PDB entry 1SJY | X-ray diffraction, 1.39 A resolution | chain A

[Chain A]
Name: MutT/nudix family protein
Source organism: Deinococcus radiodurans
Notes: EC 3.6.1.-
Reference sequence: Q9RVK2 (Q9RVK2_DEIRA); residues 1-159 here = UniProt positions 1-159
Sequence (159 residues; row label = number of the first residue in the row):
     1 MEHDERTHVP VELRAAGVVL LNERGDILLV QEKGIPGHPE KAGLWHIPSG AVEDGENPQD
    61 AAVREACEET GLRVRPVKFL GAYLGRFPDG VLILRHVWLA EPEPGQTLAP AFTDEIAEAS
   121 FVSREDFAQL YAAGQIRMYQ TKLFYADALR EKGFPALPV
Disordered / not traced: 1, 36-39
UniProt features mapped onto this chain:
  - motif: Gly50 to Gly71 (Nudix box)
  - binding site (ATP): Met1 to Arg6, Gly50, Ala51, Phe87 to Asp89
  - binding site (Mg(2+)): Met1, Arg14, Ser49, Glu53, Glu65, Arg95
What the authors report for this chain:
  - contacts within the chain: Arg14-His96, Glu53-Glu56 (backbone contact), Glu56-Arg64 (salt bridge), Ala82-His96, Thr70-Ala109, Glu69-Ala111, Thr113-Ile116, Arg124-Glu125, Trp45-Gln135, Trp45-Arg137, Glu32-Arg137 (salt bridge)
  - self-association interface (contacts with another copy of this molecule); pairs are residue here / residue on that copy: Glu2-Arg95, Glu5-Phe87, Glu5-Pro88, Arg6-Arg86, Arg6-Phe87, Thr7-Arg86, Thr7-Gly85, Thr7-Phe87, His8-Leu84, Val9-Leu84, Arg14-Ala82, Glu32-His3, Gly34-His3, Asn57-Phe79, Asn57-Lys78, Gln59-Phe79, Gln59-Val77, Asp60-Lys78, Phe79-Trp98, Leu80-Asn57
  - conformationally variable residues (order/disorder transition): Pro36 to Pro39

[In short]
Curated annotation (UniProt) lists 11 ATP-binding residues and 6 Mg2+-binding residues. From the paper:
conformational variability at Pro36; a self-association interface involving Glu2, Glu5 and Arg6 among others.
Chain A is MutT/nudix family protein (Deinococcus radiodurans); the structure, Crystal Structure of NUDIX
HYDROLASE DR1025 FROM DEINOCOCCUS RADIODURANS, was determined by X-ray diffraction, deposited together with
1SOI and 1SZ3.
